Entry 4HE1 (X-ray diffraction, 2.23 A resolution); this record covers chain A.

Chain A:
Molecule: Fructose-1,6-bisphosphatase isozyme 2
Source organism: Homo sapiens
Notes: EC 3.1.3.11
Reference sequence: O00757 (F16P2_HUMAN); residues 1-338 here correspond to UniProt positions 2-339 (UniProt number = residue number + 1)
Amino-acid sequence (338 residues; row label = number of the first residue in the row):
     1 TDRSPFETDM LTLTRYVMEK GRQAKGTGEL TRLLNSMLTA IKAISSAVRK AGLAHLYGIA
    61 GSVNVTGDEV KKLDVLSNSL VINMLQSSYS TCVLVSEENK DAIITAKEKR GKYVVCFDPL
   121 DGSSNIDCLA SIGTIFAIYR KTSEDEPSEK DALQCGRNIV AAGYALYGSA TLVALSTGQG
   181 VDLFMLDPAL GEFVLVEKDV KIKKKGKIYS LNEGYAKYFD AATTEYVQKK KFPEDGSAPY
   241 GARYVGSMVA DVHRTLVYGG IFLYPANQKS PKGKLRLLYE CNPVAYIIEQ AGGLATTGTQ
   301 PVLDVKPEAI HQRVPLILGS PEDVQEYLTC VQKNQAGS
Unresolved in the structure: 1-9, 55-71, 336-338
Differences from the reference sequence: engineered mutation Arg32 (Gln33 in O00757); conflict Leu85 (Val86 in O00757)
Bound ions: Mg2+ site 1: Glu97, Asp118, Asp121, Glu280 (together with phosphate ion); Mg2+ site 2: Glu97, Asp118, Leu120 (together with phosphate ion)
Small-molecule neighbours: 6-O-phosphono-beta-D-fructofuranose (F6P): Asp121, Gly122, Ser123, Asn212, Tyr215, Arg243, Tyr244, Gly246, Ser247, Met248, Phe262, Tyr264, Lys274, Leu275, Glu280
From the paper describing this entry:
  - contacts within the chain: Arg32-Ser88 (hydrogen bond)
  - conformationally variable residues (helix shift, side-chain flip): Thr14 to Lys20, Gly28 to Arg32, Glu97, Arg276

In short:
Chain A binds 6-O-phosphono-beta-D-fructofuranose. The Mg2+ site 1 is built by Glu97, Asp118, Asp121 and
Glu280. The Mg2+ site 2 is built by Glu97, Asp118 and Leu120. The paper reports conformational variability at
Thr14, Gly28 and Glu97 among others; contacts within the chain involving Arg32 and Ser88.
Chain A is Fructose-1,6-bisphosphatase isozyme 2 (Homo sapiens); the structure, Crystal structure of human
muscle fructose-1,6-bisphosphatase Q32R mutant complex with fructose-6-phosphate and phosphate, was determined
by X-ray diffraction (same publication as 4HE0 and 4HE2).
